Entry 6L6L (X-ray diffraction, 2.78 A resolution); this record covers chains A and D of the 4 polymer chains in the assembly.

# Chain A
Name: Nuclear receptor related 1
From: Homo sapiens
UniProt: F1D8N6 (F1D8N6_HUMAN); residues 262-346 here = UniProt positions 262-346
Chain sequence (85 residues; numbered 262 to 346; the number before each row is that of its first residue):
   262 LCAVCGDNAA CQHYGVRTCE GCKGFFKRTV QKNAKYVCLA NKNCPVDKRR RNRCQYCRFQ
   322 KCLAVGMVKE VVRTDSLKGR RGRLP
Metal / ion sites: Zn2+ site 1: Cys-263, Cys-266, Cys-280, Cys-283; Zn2+ site 2: Cys-299, Cys-305, Cys-315, Cys-318
From the paper describing this entry:
  - binding site for the 21-nt DNA strand: Glu-281, Lys-284, Arg-289, Arg-342, Gly-343, Arg-344
  - self-association interface (contacts with another copy of this molecule): Asn-294 to Leu-300

# Chain D
Molecule: 21-nt DNA strand
From: Homo sapiens
Sequence (21 nucleotides; numbered 1 to 21; the number before each row is that of its first residue):
     1 TATAGGTCAC AGTTTGACCT T

# How chain A and chain D interact
Contacting residue pairs (18; chain A residue first):
  Glu-281(A) with DG16(D), sugar contact; DA17(D), base contact; DC18(D), hydrogen bond to the base
  Gly-282(A) with DG16(D), sugar contact
  Lys-284(A) with DC18(D), base contact
  Phe-286(A) with DT15(D), phosphate contact
  Arg-289(A) with DT15(D), salt bridge to the phosphate; DG16(D), hydrogen bond to the base
  Arg-312(A) with DG16(D), salt bridge to the phosphate
  Asn-313(A) with DT15(D), sugar contact; DG16(D), hydrogen bond to the phosphate
  Gln-316(A) with DT14(D), phosphate contact; DT15(D), hydrogen bond to the phosphate
  Arg-319(A) with DT15(D), phosphate contact; DG16(D), salt bridge to the phosphate
  Arg-342(A) with DT20(D), base contact; DT21(D), sugar contact
  Gly-343(A) with DT21(D), base contact
Other interface residues (no listed pair), chain D (8 interface residues in all): DC19

# In short
The interface between chain A and chain D involves 11 residues on one side and 8 on the other, with 4 hydrogen
bonds and 3 salt bridges. Polar contacts include Glu-281(A)/DC18(D), Arg-289(A)/DG16(D) and
Asn-313(A)/DG16(D). The paper reports a binding site for the 21-nt DNA strand at Glu-281(A), Lys-284(A) and
Arg-289(A) among others; a self-association interface involving Asn-294(A).
Chain A is Nuclear receptor related 1 and chain D is a 21-nt DNA strand, both from Homo sapiens; the
structure, Structural basis of NR4A2 homodimers binding to selective Nur-responsive elements, was determined
by X-ray diffraction, deposited together with 6L6Q.
